Entry 9GMA (electron microscopy, 9.10 A resolution (very low resolution: no residue pairs are listed; an interface is given only as per-side residue counts)); this record covers chains D and K of the 16 polymer chains in the assembly.

# Chain D
Molecule: Chromosome partition protein MukF
From: Photorhabdus thracensis
Reference sequence: A0A0F7LMQ4 (A0A0F7LMQ4_9GAMM); residues 1-440 here = UniProt positions 1-440
Amino-acid sequence (440 residues; row label = number of the first residue in the row):
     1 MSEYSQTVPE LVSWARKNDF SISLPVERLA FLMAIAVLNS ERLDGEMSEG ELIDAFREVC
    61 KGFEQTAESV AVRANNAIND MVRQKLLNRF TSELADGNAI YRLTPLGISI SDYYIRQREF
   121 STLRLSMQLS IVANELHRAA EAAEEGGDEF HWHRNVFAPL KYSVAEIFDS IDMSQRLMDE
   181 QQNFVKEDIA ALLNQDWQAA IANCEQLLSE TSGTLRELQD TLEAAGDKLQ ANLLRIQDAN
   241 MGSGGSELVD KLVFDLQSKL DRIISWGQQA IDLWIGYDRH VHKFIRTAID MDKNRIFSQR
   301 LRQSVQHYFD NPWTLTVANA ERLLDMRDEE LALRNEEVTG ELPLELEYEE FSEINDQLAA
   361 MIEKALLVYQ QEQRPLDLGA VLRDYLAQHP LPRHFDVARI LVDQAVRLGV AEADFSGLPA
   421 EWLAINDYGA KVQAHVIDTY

# Chain K
Molecule: pFB526
From: Escherichia coli
Sequence (2124 nucleotides; row label = number of the first residue in the row; numbers below 1 keep their minus sign (DA-382 is residue -382)):
  -382 AACCTATAAA AATAGGCGTA TCACGAGGCC CTTTCGTTAC ATTGTAACAC ACTTAATTGC
  -322 GTTGCGCTCA CTGCCCGCTT TCCAGTCGGG AAACCTGTCG TGCCAGCTGC ATTAATGAAT
  -262 CGGCCAACGC GCGGGGAGAG GCGGTTTGCG TATTGGGCGC TCTTCCGCTT CCTCGCTCAC
  -202 TGACTCGCTG CGCTCGGTCG TTCGGCTGCG GCGAGCGGTA TCAGCTCACT CAAAGGCGGT
  -142 AATACGGTTA TCCACAGAAT CAGGGGATAA CGCAGGAAAG AACATGTGAG CAAAAGGCCA
   -82 GCAAAAGGCC AGGAACCGTA AAAAGGCCGC GTTGCTGGCG TTTTTCCATA GGCTCCGCCC
   -22 CCCTGACGAG CATCACAAAA ATCGACGCTC AAGTCAGAGG TGGCGAAACC CGACAGGACT
    38 ATAAAGATAC CAGGCGTTTC CCCCTGGAAG CTCCCTCGTG CGCTCTCCTG TTCCGACCCT
    98 GCCGCTTACC GGATACCTGT CCGCCTTTCT CCCTTCGGGA AGCGTGGCGC TTTCTCATAG
   158 CTCACGCTGT AGGTATCTCA GTTCGGTGTA GGTCGTTCGC TCCAAGCTGG GCTGTGTGCA
   218 CGAACCCCCC GTTCAGCCCG ACCGCTGCGC CTTATCCGGT AACTATCGTC TTGAGTCCAA
   278 CCCGGTAAGA CACGACTTAT CGCCACTGGC AGCAGCCACT GGTAACAGGA TTAGCAGAGC
   338 GAGGTATGTA GGCGGTGCTA CAGAGTTCTT GAAGTGGTGG CCTAACTACG GCTACACTAG
   398 AAGGACAGTA TTTGGTATCT GCGCTCTGCT GAAGCCAGTT ACCTTCGGAA AAAGAGTTGG
   458 TAGCTCTTGA TCCGGCAAAC AAACCACCGC TGGTAGCGGT GGTTTTTTTG TTTGCAAGCA
   518 GCAGATTACG CGCAGAAAAA AAGGATCTCA AGAAGATCCT TTGATCTTTT CTACGGGGTC
   578 TGACGCTCAG TGGAACGAAA ACTCACGTTA AGGGATTTTG GTCATGAGAT TATCAAAAAG
   638 GATCTTCACC TAGATCCTTT TAAATTAAAA ATGAAGTTTT AAATCAATCT AAAGTATATA
   698 TGAGTAAACT TGGTCTGACA GTTACCAATG CTTAATCAGT GAGGCACCTA TCTCAGCGAT
   758 CTGTCTATTT CGTTCATCCA TAGTTGCCTG ACTCCCCGTC GTGTAGATAA CTACGATACG
   818 GGAGGGCTTA CCATCTGGCC CCAGTGCTGC AATGATACCG CGAGACCCAC GCTCACCGGC
   878 TCCAGATTTA TCAGCAATAA ACCAGCCAGC CGGAAGGGCC GAGCGCAGAA GTGGTCCTGC
   938 AACTTTATCC GCCTCCATCC AGTCTATTAA TTGTTGCCGG GAAGCTAGAG TAAGTAGTTC
   998 GCCAGTTAAT AGTTTGCGCA ACGTTGTTGC CATTGCTACA GGCATCGTGG TGTCACGCTC
  1058 GTCGTTTGGT ATGGCTTCAT TCAGCTCCGG TTCCCAACGA TCAAGGCGAG TTACATGATC
  1118 CCCCATGTTG TGCAAAAAAG CGGTTAGCTC CTTCGGTCCT CCGATCGTTG TCAGAAGTAA
  1178 GTTGGCCGCA GTGTTATCAC TCATGGTTAT GGCAGCACTG CATAATTCTC TTACTGTCAT
  1238 GCCATCCGTA AGATGCTTTT CTGTGACTGG TGAGTACTCA ACCAAGTCAT TCTGAGAATA
  1298 GTGTATGCGG CGACCGAGTT GCTCTTGCCC GGCGTCAATA CGGGATAATA CCGCGCCACA
  1358 TAGCAGAACT TTAAAAGTGC TCATCATTGG AAAACGTTCT TCGGGGCGAA AACTCTCAAG
  1418 GATCTTACCG CTGTTGAGAT CCAGTTCGAT GTAACCCACT CGTGCACCCA ACTGATCTTC
  1478 AGCATCTTTT ACTTTCACCA GCGTTTCTGG GTGAGCAAAA ACAGGAAGGC AAAATGCCGC
  1538 AAAAAAGGGA ATAAGGGCGA CACGGAAATG TTGAATACTC ATACTCTTCC TTTTTCAATA
  1598 TTATTGAAGC ATTTATCAGG GTTATTGTCT CATGAGCGGA TACATATTTG AATGTATTTA
  1658 GAAAAATAAA CAAATAGGGG TTCCGCGCAC ATTTCCCCGA AAAGTGCCAC CTGACGTCTA
  1718 AGAAACCATT ATTATCATGA CATT
Disordered / not traced: -382 to 0, 74-1741

# Chain D / chain K interface
At this resolution (9 A) residue pairs are not listed: 5 residues of chain D and 5 of chain K lie at the interface.

# In short
Chain D and chain K each contribute 5 residues to their interface.
Chain D is Chromosome partition protein MukF (Photorhabdus thracensis) and chain K is pFB526 (Escherichia
coli); the structure, MukBEF in a DNA capture state (dimer), was determined by electron microscopy together
with 9GM6, 9GM7, 9GM8, 9GM9, 9GMB and 9GMD from the same study.
